Entry 8JKB (electron microscopy, 3.27 A resolution); this record covers chains B and G of the 15 polymer chains in the assembly.

[Chain B]
Protein: Guanine nucleotide-binding protein G(I)/G(S)/G(T) subunit beta-1
From: Homo sapiens
UniProt: P62873 (GBB1_HUMAN); residues 1-340 here = UniProt positions 1-340
Chain sequence (372 residues; numbered -31 to 340; the number before each row is that of its first residue; numbers below 1 keep their minus sign (Met-31 is residue -31)):
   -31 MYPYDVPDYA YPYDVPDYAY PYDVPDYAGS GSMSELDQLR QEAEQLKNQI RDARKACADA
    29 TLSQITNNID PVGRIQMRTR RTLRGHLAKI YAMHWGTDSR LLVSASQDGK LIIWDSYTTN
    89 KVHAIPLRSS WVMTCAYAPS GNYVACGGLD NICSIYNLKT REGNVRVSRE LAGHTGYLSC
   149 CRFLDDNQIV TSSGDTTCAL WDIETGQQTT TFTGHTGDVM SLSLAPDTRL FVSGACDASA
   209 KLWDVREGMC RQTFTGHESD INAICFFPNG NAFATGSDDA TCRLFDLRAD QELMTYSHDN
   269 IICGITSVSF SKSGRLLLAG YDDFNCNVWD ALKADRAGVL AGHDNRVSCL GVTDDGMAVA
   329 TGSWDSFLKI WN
Disordered / not traced: -31 to 2
Differences from the reference sequence: initiating methionine (-31); expression tag (-30 to 0)
Curated features (UniProtKB/Swiss-Prot):
  - modified residue: Ser2 (N-acetylserine), His266 (Phosphohistidine)
  - natural variant: Leu30 (L30F: In MRD42; uncertain significance), Arg52 (R52G: In MRD42), Gly64 (G64V: In MRD42), Asp76 (D76E: In MRD42; D76G: In MRD42), Gly77 (G77S: In MRD42), Lys78 (K78R: In MRD42), Ile80 (I80N: In MRD42; I80T: In MRD42), His91 (H91R: In MRD42; uncertain significance), Ala92 (A92T: In MRD42), Pro94 (P94S: In MRD42), Leu95 (L95P: In MRD42), Arg96 (R96L: In MRD42), 5 further natural variant entries in UniProt
What the authors report for this chain:
  - mutagenesis - R129A/E130A: unchanged binding to BTB/POZ domain-containing protein KCTD5
  - post-translational modification sites: Lys23 (citing earlier work)

[Chain G]
Protein: Guanine nucleotide-binding protein G(I)/G(S)/G(O) subunit gamma-2
From: Homo sapiens
UniProt: P59768 (GBG2_HUMAN); numbering as in UniProt (aligned over 1-71)
Chain sequence (96 residues; each row starts with the number of its first residue; numbers below 1 keep their minus sign (Gly-24 is residue -24)):
   -24 GSALEVLFQG PGAGALEVLF QGPGSMASNN TASIAQARKL VEQLKMEANI DRIKVSKAAA
    36 DLMAYCEAHA KEDPLLTPVP ASENPFREKK FFSAIL
Disordered / not traced: -24 to 6, 63-71
Differences from the reference sequence: expression tag (-24 to 0); engineered mutation Ser68 (Cys in P59768)
Curated features (UniProtKB/Swiss-Prot):
  - modified residue: Ala2 (N-acetylalanine)
What the authors report for this chain:
  - post-translational modification sites: Lys29 (citing earlier work)

[Interface between chain B and chain G]
Pairs across the interface (61):
  Leu4(B) - Ser8(G)
  Leu4(B) - Ile9(G)  hydrophobic
  Leu7(B) - Ile9(G)  hydrophobic
  Leu7(B) - Ala12(G)  hydrophobic
  Ala11(B) - Leu15(G)  hydrophobic
  Leu14(B) - Leu19(G)  hydrophobic
  Leu14(B) - Lys20(G)
  Lys15(B) - Leu19(G)
  Arg22(B) - Arg27(G)
  Ala24(B) - Lys29(G)
  Cys25(B) - Arg27(G)
  Cys25(B) - Ile28(G)
  Cys25(B) - Lys29(G)
  Cys25(B) - Val30(G)
  Ala26(B) - Val30(G)  hydrophobic
  Asp27(B) - Lys29(G)  salt bridge
  Asp27(B) - Val30(G)
  Asp27(B) - Ser31(G)  hydrogen bond
  Ala28(B) - Val30(G)  hydrophobic
  Ala28(B) - Ser31(G)
  Arg48(B) - Asn59(G)
  Arg48(B) - Phe61(G)
  Arg49(B) - Pro60(G)
  Arg49(B) - Phe61(G)  hydrogen bond (side chain-backbone)
  Arg49(B) - Arg62(G)  hydrogen bond (side chain-backbone)
  Ser84(B) - Phe61(G)
  Tyr85(B) - Pro60(G)
  Tyr85(B) - Phe61(G)  hydrophobic
  Cys218(B) - Met21(G)
  Cys218(B) - Glu22(G)
  Arg219(B) - Glu22(G)
  Gln220(B) - Glu22(G)
  Thr221(B) - Glu22(G)
  Phe235(B) - Tyr40(G)  hydrophobic
  Pro236(B) - Tyr40(G)
  Asn237(B) - Leu37(G)
  Asn237(B) - Tyr40(G)
  Asp254(B) - Ala33(G)
  Arg256(B) - Asp26(G)
  Arg256(B) - Arg27(G)
  Arg256(B) - Ile28(G)
  Ala257(B) - Ile28(G)
  Ala257(B) - Val30(G)  hydrophobic
  Ser279(B) - Asp48(G)  hydrogen bond
  Ser279(B) - Leu50(G)
  Lys280(B) - Glu47(G)
  Lys280(B) - Asp48(G)
  Ser281(B) - His44(G)
  Ser281(B) - Asp48(G)
  Arg283(B) - Cys41(G)
  Arg283(B) - Leu51(G)
  Leu284(B) - Leu51(G)  hydrophobic
  Asp323(B) - Glu47(G)
  Gly324(B) - Pro49(G)
  Gly324(B) - Leu50(G)
  Met325(B) - Pro49(G)  hydrophobic
  Met325(B) - Asn59(G)
  Met325(B) - Pro60(G)
  Met325(B) - Phe61(G)
  Ala326(B) - Phe61(G)  hydrophobic
  Asn340(B) - Asn59(G)
Other interface residues (no listed pair), chain B (43 interface residues in all): Ile18, Ala21, Leu30, Val40, Ile43, Gly182, Met217, Leu261
Other interface residues (no listed pair), chain G (33 interface residues in all): Lys14, Ala23, Ala34, Glu42, Glu58

[Summary]
The interface between chain B and chain G involves 43 residues on one side and 33 on the other; the contacts
include 4 hydrogen bonds and 1 salt bridge. Among the polar pairs are Asp27(B)-Lys29(G), Asp27(B)-Ser31(G) and
Arg49(B)-Phe61(G). From the paper: R129A/E130A of chain B leave binding to BTB/POZ domain-containing protein
KCTD5 unchanged; modification sites Lys23(B) and Lys29(G).
Here chain B is Guanine nucleotide-binding protein G(I)/G(S)/G(T) subunit beta-1 and chain G is Guanine
nucleotide-binding protein G(I)/G(S)/G(O) subunit gamma-2, both from Homo sapiens. Entry 8JKB (Cryo-EM
structure of KCTD5 in complex with Gbeta gamma subunits) was determined by electron microscopy (same
publication as 8I79).
